PDB entry 8YN5 | electron microscopy, 2.70 A resolution | chains A and R of the 5 polymer chains in the assembly

== Chain A ==
Protein: Guanine nucleotide-binding protein G(i) subunit alpha-1
Source organism: Homo sapiens
UniProtKB: P63096 (GNAI1_HUMAN); residue numbers follow UniProt; this construct covers 1-354
Chain sequence (354 residues; each row starts with the number of its first residue):
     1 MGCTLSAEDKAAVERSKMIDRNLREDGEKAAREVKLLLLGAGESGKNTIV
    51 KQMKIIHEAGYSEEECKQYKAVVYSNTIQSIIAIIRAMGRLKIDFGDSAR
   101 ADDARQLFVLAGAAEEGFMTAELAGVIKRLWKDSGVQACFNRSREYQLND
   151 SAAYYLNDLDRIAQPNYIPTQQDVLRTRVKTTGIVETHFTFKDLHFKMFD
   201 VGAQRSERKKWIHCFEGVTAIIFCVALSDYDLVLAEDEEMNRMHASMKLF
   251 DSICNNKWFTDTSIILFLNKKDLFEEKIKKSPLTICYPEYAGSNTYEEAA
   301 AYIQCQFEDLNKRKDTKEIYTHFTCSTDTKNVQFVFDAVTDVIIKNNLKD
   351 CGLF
Not modelled in the structure: 1-3, 55-181
Sequence notes: engineered mutation Asn47 (Ser in P63096), Ala203 (Gly in P63096), Ala245 (Glu in P63096), Ser326 (Ala in P63096)
UniProt features mapped onto this chain:
  - region: Lys35 to Lys46, Thr48 (G1 motif), Asp173 to Thr181 (G2 motif), Phe196 to Gly202, Gln204, Arg205 (G3 motif), Ile265 to Asp272 (G4 motif), Thr324, Cys325, Thr327 to Thr329 (G5 motif)
  - binding site (GTP): Glu43 to Lys46, Thr48, Ser151, Leu175 to Thr181, Asp200 to Gly202, Gln204, Asn269 to Asp272
  - binding site (Mg(2+)): Thr181
  - modified residue: Arg178 (ADP-ribosylarginine), Gln204 (Deamidated glutamine), Cys351 (ADP-ribosylcysteine)
  - lipidation: Gly2 (N-myristoyl glycine), Cys3 (S-palmitoyl cysteine)

== Chain R ==
Protein: Histamine H3 receptor
Source organism: Homo sapiens
UniProtKB: Q9Y5N1 (HRH3_HUMAN); residues 1-445 carry their UniProt numbers (445 of 606 residues fall inside the UniProt entry; the rest is not from it)
Chain sequence (659 residues; row label = number of the first residue in the row; numbers below 1 keep their minus sign (Asp-52 is residue -52)):
   -52 DYKDDDDHHHHHHHHGQPGNGSAFLLAPNGSHAPDHNVTQQRDEENLYFQ
    -2 GVDMERAPPDGPLNASGALAGEAAAAGGARGFSAAWTAVLAALMALLIVA
    48 TVLGNALVMLAFVADSSLRTQNNFFLLNLAISDFLVGAFCIPLYVPYVLT
    98 GRWTFGRGLCKLWLVVDYLLCTSSAFNIVLISYDRFLSVTRAVSYRAQQG
   148 DTRRAVRKMLLVWVLAFLLYGPAILSWEYLSGGSSIPEGHCYAEFFYNWY
   198 FLITASTLEFFTPFLSVTFFNLSIYLNIQRRTRLRLDGAREAAGPEPPPE
   248 AQPSPPPPPGCWGCWQKGHGEAMPLHRYGVGEAAVGAEAGEATLGGGGGG
   298 GSVASPTSSSGSSSRGTERPRSLKRGSKPSASSASLEKRMKMVSQSFTQR
   348 FRLSRDRKVAKSLAVIVSIFGLCWAPYTLLMIIRAACHGHCVPDYWYETS
   398 FWLLWANSAVNPVLYPLCHHSFRRAFTKLLCPQKLKIQPHSSLEHCWKAA
   448 AVFTLEDFVGDWEQTAAYNLDQVLEQGGVSSLLQNLAVSVTPIQRIVRSG
   498 ENALKIDIHVIIPYEGLSADQMAQIEEVFKVVYPVDDHHFKVILPYGTLV
   548 IDGVTPNMLNYFGRPYEGIAVFDGKKITVTGTLWNGNKIIDERLITPDGS
   598 MLFRVTINS
Not modelled in the structure: -52 to 33, 237-342, 428-606
Sequence notes: expression tag (-52 to 0)
Cystine bridges: Cys107-Cys188, Cys384-Cys388
UniProt features mapped onto this chain:
  - modified residue: Ser439 (Phosphoserine)
  - glycosylation: Asn11 (N-linked (GlcNAc...) asparagine)

== Chain A / chain R interface ==
Contacting residue pairs - 49 pairs, chain A then chain R:
  Glu28(A) - Asp148(R)
  Ala31(A) - Arg143(R)
  Ala31(A) - Ala144(R)  hydrophobic
  Arg32(A) - Ser141(R)  hydrogen bond
  Arg32(A) - Ala144(R)
  Glu33(A) - Arg143(R)  hydrogen bond (backbone-side chain)
  Val34(A) - Arg143(R)
  Leu194(A) - Val140(R)  hydrophobic
  Thr219(A) - Arg143(R)  hydrogen bond
  Lys314(A) - Phe344(R)
  Lys314(A) - Thr345(R)
  Asp315(A) - Phe348(R)
  Glu318(A) - Arg232(R)  salt bridge
  Glu318(A) - Arg349(R)  salt bridge
  Ile319(A) - Arg232(R)  hydrogen bond (backbone-side chain)
  Tyr320(A) - Arg232(R)
  Asp341(A) - Arg228(R)
  Asp341(A) - Arg349(R)  salt bridge
  Ile343(A) - Ala139(R)
  Ile343(A) - Arg143(R)
  Ile344(A) - Val136(R)
  Ile344(A) - Ala139(R)  hydrophobic
  Ile344(A) - Arg228(R)
  Lys345(A) - Arg352(R)
  Asn347(A) - Ser135(R)  hydrogen bond (side chain-backbone)
  Asn347(A) - Ala139(R)  hydrogen bond (side chain-backbone)
  Asn347(A) - Tyr142(R)
  Asn347(A) - Arg143(R)
  Leu348(A) - Val136(R)  hydrophobic
  Leu348(A) - Ile225(R)  hydrophobic
  Lys349(A) - His417(R)
  Asp350(A) - Asn69(R)
  Asp350(A) - Gln146(R)  hydrogen bond
  Asp350(A) - His416(R)  hydrogen bond (backbone-side chain)
  Cys351(A) - Asn69(R)
  Cys351(A) - Arg132(R)  hydrogen bond (backbone-side chain)
  Cys351(A) - Ser135(R)
  Cys351(A) - Tyr142(R)
  Cys351(A) - His416(R)
  Gly352(A) - Cys415(R)
  Gly352(A) - His416(R)
  Leu353(A) - Arg132(R)
  Leu353(A) - Ile221(R)  hydrophobic
  Leu353(A) - Lys355(R)
  Leu353(A) - Val356(R)
  Leu353(A) - Leu360(R)  hydrophobic
  Phe354(A) - Arg352(R)
  Phe354(A) - Lys355(R)
  Phe354(A) - Val356(R)  hydrophobic
Also at the interface, not in a pair above, chain A (26 interface residues in all): Gln304, Thr340
Also at the interface, not in a pair above, chain R (29 interface residues in all): Ala236, Asp353

== In short ==
26 residues of chain A face 29 of chain R across their interface; the contacts include 9 hydrogen bonds and 3
salt bridges. Polar pairs include Glu318(A)-Arg232(R), Glu318(A)-Arg349(R) and Asp341(A)-Arg349(R). UniProt
lists 21 GTP-binding residues and Mg2+-binding residue Thr181(A) on chain A.
Chain A is Guanine nucleotide-binding protein G(i) subunit alpha-1 and chain R is Histamine H3 receptor, both
from Homo sapiens; the structure, Cryo-EM structure of histamine H3 receptor in complex with histamine and Gi,
was determined by electron microscopy (same publication as 8YN2, 8YN3, 8YN4, 8YN6, 8YN7, 8YN8, 8YN9 and 8YNA).
